7OXD - chain A; structure by X-ray diffraction, 1.30 A resolution.

[Chain A]
Protein: ShTniQ
Source organism: Scytonema hofmannii
Chain sequence (155 residues; row label = number of the first residue in the row):
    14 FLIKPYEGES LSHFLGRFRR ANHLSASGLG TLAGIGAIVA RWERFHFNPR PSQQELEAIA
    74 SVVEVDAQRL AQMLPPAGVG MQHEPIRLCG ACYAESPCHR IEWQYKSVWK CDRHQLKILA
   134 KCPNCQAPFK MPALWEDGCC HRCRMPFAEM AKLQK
Metal / ion sites: Zn2+ site 1: Cys102, Cys105, Cys124, His127; Zn2+ site 2: Cys135, Cys138, Cys153, Cys156

[In short]
Cys102, Cys105, Cys124 and His127 coordinate Zn2+ site 1. Cys135, Cys138, Cys153 and Cys156 coordinate Zn2+
site 2.
Chain A is ShTniQ (Scytonema hofmannii); the structure, Crystal structure of Scytonema hofmanni transposition
protein TniQ, was determined by X-ray diffraction (same publication as 9GO0 and 7PLH).
